7TK7 - chains 3 and 4 of the 27 polymer chains in the assembly; structure by electron microscopy, 6.70 A resolution (low resolution: residue-level contacts below are approximate; hydrogen-bond / salt-bridge calls are withheld).

== Chain 3 (and 4) ==
Protein: ATP synthase subunit 9, mitochondrial
Source organism: Saccharomyces cerevisiae
Notes: chain 4 of this document is another copy of the same molecule, construct and numbering; everything in this record applies to it too
UniProt: P61829 (ATP9_YEAST); residues 1-76 here = UniProt positions 1-76
Chain sequence (76 residues; row label = number of the first residue in the row):
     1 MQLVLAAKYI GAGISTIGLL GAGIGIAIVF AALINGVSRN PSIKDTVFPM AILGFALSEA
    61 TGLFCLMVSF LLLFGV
Unresolved in the structure: 1, 76 (chain 4: 76)
Curated features (UniProtKB/Swiss-Prot):
  - site: Glu59 (Reversibly protonated during proton transport)
  - modified residue: Met1 (N-formylmethionine)
  - natural variant: Thr46 (T46L: In strain: DS400/A3 and KL14-4A), Leu53 (L53F: In strain: DS400/A3, DS401 and 1 more), Leu57 (L57V: In oligomycin-resistant mutant and cross-resistance to venturicidin), Cys65 (C65S: In oligomycin-resistant mutant)

== How chain 3 and chain 4 interact ==
Pairs across the interface (10):
  Gly11(3) - Gly13(4)
  Ile14(3) - Gly13(4)
  Ser15(3) - Gly13(4)
  Gly18(3) - Leu20(4)
  Gly21(3) - Leu20(4)
  Gly21(3) - Gly23(4)
  Gly21(3) - Ile24(4)
  Gly25(3) - Gly23(4)
  Gly25(3) - Ile24(4)
  Ser58(3) - Gly23(4)
Other interface residues (no listed pair), chain 3 (8 interface residues in all): Ala22
Other interface residues (no listed pair), chain 4 (7 interface residues in all): Tyr9, Thr16, Ala27

== Summary ==
8 residues of chain 3 and 7 residues of chain 4 are in contact.
Chain 3 and chain 4 are both ATP synthase subunit 9, mitochondrial (Saccharomyces cerevisiae); the structure,
Yeast ATP synthase State 1catalytic(b) with 10 mM ATP backbone model, was determined by electron microscopy
(same publication as 7TJS, 7TJT, 7TJU, 7TJV, 7TJW, 7TJX and 30 further entries).
